PDB entry 8CGU | electron microscopy, 1.89 A resolution | chains A and Q of the 14 polymer chains in the assembly

[Chain A]
Molecule: 16S rRNA
From: Escherichia coli BW25113
Sequence (1540 nucleotides; numbered 1 to 1540; the number before each row is that of its first residue):
     1 AAAUUGAAGA GUUUGAUCAU GGCUCAGAUU GAACGCUGGC GGCAGGCCUA ACACAUGCAA
    61 GUCGAACGGU AACAGGAAGA AGCUUGCUUC UUUGCUGACG AGUGGCGGAC GGGUGAGUAA
   121 UGUCUGGGAA ACUGCCUGAU GGAGGGGGAU AACUACUGGA AACGGUAGCU AAUACCGCAU
   181 AACGUCGCAA GACCAAAGAG GGGGACCUUC GGGCCUCUUG CCAUCGGAUG UGCCCAGAUG
   241 GGAUUAGCUA GUAGGUGGGG UAACGGCUCA CCUAGGCGAC GAUCCCUAGC UGGUCUGAGA
   301 GGAUGACCAG CCACACUGGA ACUGAGACAC GGUCCAGACU CCUACGGGAG GCAGCAGUGG
   361 GGAAUAUUGC ACAAUGGGCG CAAGCCUGAU GCAGCCAUGC CGCGUGUAUG AAGAAGCCCU
   421 UCGGGUUGUA AAGUACUUUC AGCGGGGAGG AAGGGAGUAA AGUUAAUACC UUUGCUCAUU
   481 GACGUUACCC GCAGAAGAAG CACCGGCUAA CUCCGUGCCA GCAGCCXCGG UAAUACGGAG
   541 GGUGCAAGCG UUAAUCGGAA UUACUGGGCG UAAAGCGCAC GCAGGCGGUU UGUUAAGUCA
   601 GAUGUGAAAU CCCCGGGCUC AACCUGGGAA CUGCAUCUGA UACUGGCAAG CUUGAGUCUC
   661 GUAGAGGGGG GUAGAAUUCC AGGUGUAGCG GUGAAAUGCG UAGAGAUCUG GAGGAAUACC
   721 GGUGGCGAAG GCGGCCCCCU GGACGAAGAC UGACGCUCAG GUGCGAAAGC GUGGGGAGCA
   781 AACAGGAUUA GAUACCCUGG UAGUCCACGC CGUAAACGAU GUCGACUUGG AGGUUGUGCC
   841 CUUGAGGCGU GGCUUCCGGA GCUAACGCGU UAAGUCGACC GCCUGGGGAG UACGGCCGCA
   901 AGGUUAAAAC UCAAAUGAAU UGACGGGGGC CCGCACAAGC GGUGGAGCAU GUGGUUUAAU
   961 UCGAUGXAAC GCGAAGAACC UUACCUGGUC UUGACAUCCA CGGAAGUUUU CAGAGAUGAG
  1021 AAUGUGCCUU CGGGAACCGU GAGACAGGUG CUGCAUGGCU GUCGUCAGCU CGUGUUGUGA
  1081 AAUGUUGGGU UAAGUCCCGC AACGAGCGCA ACCCUUAUCC UUUGUUGCCA GCGGUCCGGC
  1141 CGGGAACUCA AAGGAGACUG CCAGUGAUAA ACUGGAGGAA GGUGGGGAUG ACGUCAAGUC
  1201 AUCAUGGCCC UUACGACCAG GGCUACACAC GUGCUACAAU GGCGCAUACA AAGAGAAGCG
  1261 ACCUCGCGAG AGCAAGCGGA CCUCAUAAAG UGCGUCGUAG UCCGGAUUGG AGUCUGCAAC
  1321 UCGACUCCAU GAAGUCGGAA UCGCUAGUAA UCGUGGAUCA GAAUGCCACG GUGAAUACGU
  1381 UCCCGGGCCU UGUACACACC GCCCGUXACA CCAUGGGAGU GGGUUGCAAA AGAAGUAGGU
  1441 AGCUUAACCU UCGGGAGGGC GCUUACCACU UUGUGAUUCA UGACUGGGGU GAAGUCGUAA
  1501 CAAGGUAACC GUAGGGGAAC CUGCGGUUGG AUCACCUCCU
Not modelled in the structure: 79-91, 205-213, 841-845, 930-1389, 1535-1540
Modified residues: PSU (pseudouridine-5'-monophosphate) at position 516, G7M (N7-methyl-guanosine-5'-monophosphate) at position 527, 2MG (2N-methylguanosine-5'-monophosphate) at position 966, 5MC (5-methylcytidine-5'-monophosphate) at position 967, 2MG (2N-methylguanosine-5'-monophosphate) at position 1207, 4OC (4n,o2'-methylcytidine-5'-monophosphate) at position 1402, 5MC (5-methylcytidine-5'-monophosphate) at position 1407, UR3 (3-methyluridine-5'-monophoshate) at position 1498, 2MG (2N-methylguanosine-5'-monophosphate) at position 1516, MA6 (6N-dimethyladenosine-5'-monophoshate) at position 1518, MA6 (6N-dimethyladenosine-5'-monophoshate) at position 1519
Bound ions: K+ site 1: U5 (shared with 5 residues of chain D); K+ site 2: G11, U12, G21, G22; Mg2+ site 1 near G21 (its only coordinating residue here); Mg2+ site 2: C48, G115; Mg2+ site 3: A59, U387; K+ site 3: G61, U62, G104, G105; Mg2+ site 4 near G100 (its only coordinating residue here); K+ site 4: G107, G324, G326; K+ site 5: G107, G108, G326; Mg2+ site 5: A109, G331; K+ site 6: C110, G111; Mg2+ site 6 near G111 (its only coordinating residue here); 17 more K+ sites not listed; 34 more Mg2+ sites not listed
Small-molecule neighbours:
  - gentamicin c1a (LLL; (2R,3R,4R,5R)-2-((1S,2S,3R,4S,6R)-4,6-diamino-3-((2R,3R,6S)-3-amino-6-(aminomethyl)-tetrahydro-2H-pyran-2-yloxy)-2-hydr oxycyclohexyloxy)-5-methyl-4-(methylamino)-tetrahydro-2H-pyran-3,5-diol), molecule 1: G615, G616, G617, C620, A621, A622
  - gentamicin c1a (LLL), molecule 2: A665, G666, G667, G668, G669, G670, C735, C736, C737
  - gentamicin c1a (LLL), molecule 3: A831, G832, G833, U834, U835, G836, U837, G838, C848, G849, U850, G851, G852, C853
  - gentamicin c1a (LLL), molecule 4: C1404, G1405, U1406, 5MC_1407, A1408, C1409, G1491, A1492, A1493, G1494, U1495, C1496

[Chain Q]
Protein: Small ribosomal subunit protein uS17
From: Escherichia coli BW25113
UniProtKB: P0AG63 (RS17_ECOLI); numbering as in UniProt (aligned over 1-84)
Amino-acid sequence (84 residues; each row starts with the number of its first residue):
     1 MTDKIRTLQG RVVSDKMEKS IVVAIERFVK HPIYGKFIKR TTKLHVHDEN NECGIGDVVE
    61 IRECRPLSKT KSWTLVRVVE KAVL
Not modelled in the structure: 1-5, 83-84

[Interface between chain A and chain Q]
Pairs across the interface (63; chain A residue first):
  G127(A) with Arg6(Q), hydrogen bond to the sugar; Glu63(Q), hydrogen bond to the base
  A129(A) with Arg65(Q), phosphate contact
  A130(A) with Arg65(Q), base contact; Pro66(Q), base contact
  C234(A) with Glu63(Q), base contact; Pro66(Q), sugar contact; Ser72(Q), hydrogen bond to the sugar
  C235(A) with Glu63(Q), sugar contact; Ser72(Q), sugar contact; Trp73(Q), hydrogen bond to the sugar
  A236(A) with Thr42(Q), hydrogen bond to the phosphate; Leu44(Q), phosphate contact
  G237(A) with Arg27(Q), sugar contact; Thr42(Q), hydrogen bond to the phosphate
  A253(A) with Met17(Q), hydrogen bond to the sugar; Lys69(Q), salt bridge to the phosphate; Thr70(Q), hydrogen bond to the phosphate
  G254(A) with Met17(Q), sugar contact; Glu18(Q), hydrogen bond to the sugar; Ser20(Q), hydrogen bond to the sugar; Ser68(Q), hydrogen bond to the phosphate; Lys69(Q), hydrogen bond to the phosphate; Thr70(Q), hydrogen bond to the phosphate; Lys71(Q), hydrogen bond to the phosphate
  G255(A) with Glu18(Q), sugar contact; Lys19(Q), phosphate contact; Ser68(Q), phosphate contact; Lys71(Q), salt bridge to the phosphate
  U256(A) with Lys19(Q), salt bridge to the phosphate
  C264(A) with Arg65(Q), hydrogen bond to the phosphate; Pro66(Q), hydrogen bond to the sugar
  G265(A) with Arg65(Q), salt bridge to the phosphate; Pro66(Q), sugar contact; Leu67(Q), phosphate contact; Ser68(Q), sugar contact; Lys69(Q), hydrogen bond to the sugar
  G266(A) with Lys69(Q), sugar contact
  C267(A) with Lys69(Q), phosphate contact
  G275(A) with Lys16(Q), phosphate contact; Met17(Q), sugar contact
  G276(A) with Ser14(Q), hydrogen bond to the phosphate; Met17(Q), sugar contact; Val22(Q), phosphate contact; His45(Q), hydrogen bond to the phosphate
  C277(A) with Val22(Q), phosphate contact; Lys43(Q), salt bridge to the phosphate; His45(Q), salt bridge to the phosphate
  G278(A) with Lys43(Q), salt bridge to the phosphate
  C280(A) with Lys39(Q), base contact; Arg40(Q), hydrogen bond to the sugar; Thr41(Q), hydrogen bond to the base
  C564(A) with Ile33(Q), sugar contact; Tyr34(Q), sugar contact
  G585(A) with Lys36(Q), hydrogen bond to the phosphate; Lys39(Q), phosphate contact
  C586(A) with Lys36(Q), salt bridge to the phosphate
  G597(A) with Phe28(Q), sugar contact; Phe37(Q), sugar contact
  U598(A) with Phe37(Q), phosphate contact
  A635(A) with Arg6(Q), hydrogen bond to the phosphate
  U636(A) with Arg6(Q), salt bridge to the phosphate
  C879(A) with Lys36(Q), salt bridge to the phosphate
Interface residues without a listed pair, chain A (32 interface residues in all): G128, A238, C272, U273
Interface residues without a listed pair, chain Q (32 interface residues in all): His47

[Summary]
Chain A and chain Q each contribute 32 residues to their interface, with 23 hydrogen bonds and 10 salt
bridges. Polar pairs include G127(A)-Glu63(Q), C280(A)-Thr41(Q) and G127(A)-Arg6(Q). Chain A binds 4 copies of
gentamicin c1a. G11(A), U12(A), G21(A) and G22(A) coordinate K+ site 2.
Chain A is 16S rRNA and chain Q is Small ribosomal subunit protein uS17, both from Escherichia coli BW25113;
the structure, Gentamicin bound to the 30S body, was determined by electron microscopy, deposited together
with 8CA7, 8CAI, 8CEP, 8CF1, 8CF8, 8CGI, 8CGJ and 8CGR.
